Entry 5J51 (X-ray diffraction, 1.67 A resolution); this record covers chains A and D of the 4 polymer chains in the assembly.

== Chain A ==
Name: Agglutinin alpha chain
From: Artocarpus integer
UniProt: P18670 (LECA_ARTIN); residues 1-133 here = UniProt positions 1-133
Amino-acid sequence (133 residues; numbered 1 to 133; the number before each row is that of its first residue):
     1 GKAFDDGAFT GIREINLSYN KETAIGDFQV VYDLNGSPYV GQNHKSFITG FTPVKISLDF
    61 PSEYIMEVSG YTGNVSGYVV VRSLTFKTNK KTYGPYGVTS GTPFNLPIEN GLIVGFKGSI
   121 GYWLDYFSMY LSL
UniProt features mapped onto this chain:
  - region: Val68 to Asn89 (IgA-binding)
  - glycosylation (N-linked (GlcNAc...) asparagine): Asn43, Asn74
  - natural variant: Lys45 (K45L; K45T), Met66 (M66D; M66V)
What the authors report for this chain:
  - binding site for alpha-D-galactopyranose: Gly1, Phe47, Tyr78, Tyr122, Trp123, Asp125

== Chain D ==
Name: Agglutinin beta-3 chain
From: Artocarpus integer
UniProt: P18673 (LECB3_ARTIN); residue numbers follow UniProt; this construct covers 2-20
Amino-acid sequence (19 residues; each row starts with the number of its first residue):
     2 EQSGISQTVI VGPWGAKVS
Not modelled in the structure: 2, 18-20

== Chain A / chain D interface ==
Contacting residue pairs (18):
  Asn105(A) with Trp15(D), hydrogen bond (backbone-side chain)
  Pro107(A) with Val12(D); Gly13(D), hydrogen bond (backbone-backbone); Pro14(D); Trp15(D)
  Ile108(A) with Ile11(D); Gly13(D)
  Glu109(A) with Ile11(D), hydrogen bond (backbone-backbone); Gly13(D); Pro14(D)
  Asn110(A) with Gln8(D), hydrogen bond; Thr9(D), hydrogen bond (side chain-backbone); Val10(D); Ile11(D), hydrogen bond (backbone-backbone)
  Leu131(A) with Val12(D), hydrophobic
  Leu133(A) with Gln8(D); Thr9(D); Val10(D)
Interface residues without a listed pair, chain A (9 interface residues in all): Leu106, Ser132

== In short ==
The interface between chain A and chain D involves 9 residues on one side and 8 on the other; the contacts
include 6 hydrogen bonds. Among the polar pairs are Asn105(A)-Trp15(D), Asn110(A)-Gln8(D) and
Asn110(A)-Thr9(D). The paper reports a binding site for alpha-D-galactopyranose at Gly1(A), Phe47(A) and
Tyr78(A) among others.
Here chain A is Agglutinin alpha chain and chain D is Agglutinin beta-3 chain, both from Artocarpus integer.
Entry 5J51 (Structure of tetrameric jacalin complexed with Gal alpha-(1,4) Gal) was determined by X-ray
diffraction together with 5JM1 from the same study.
